PDB entry 7OC9 | X-ray diffraction, 1.50 A resolution | chain A

Chain A:
Name: Bd0675
Organism: Bdellovibrio bacteriovorus (strain ATCC 15356 / DSM 50701 / NCIB 9529 / HD100)
UniProt: Q6MQ12 (Q6MQ12_BDEBA); residues 1-134 here correspond to UniProt positions 69-202 (UniProt number = residue number + 68)
Amino-acid sequence (134 residues; row label = number of the first residue in the row):
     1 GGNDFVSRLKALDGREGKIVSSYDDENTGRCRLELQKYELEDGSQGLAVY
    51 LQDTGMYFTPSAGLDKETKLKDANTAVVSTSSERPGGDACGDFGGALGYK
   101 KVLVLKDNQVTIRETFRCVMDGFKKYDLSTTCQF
Not modelled in the structure: 1
Disulfide bonds: C31-C132, C90-C118
Small-molecule neighbours:
  - tertiary-butyl alcohol (TBU), molecule 1: G2, F5, V6, D65, T68, L70
  - tertiary-butyl alcohol (TBU), molecule 2: Y23, F58, A89, E114, L128
  - tertiary-butyl alcohol (TBU), molecule 3: Y38, A48, Y50, S61, A62, G63
  - tertiary-butyl alcohol (TBU), molecule 4: Q45, G46, L47, L64, D65
Reported in the primary citation:
  - contacts within the chain: Y57-F58
  - binding site for tertiary-butyl alcohol: F58, D65 (proposed by the authors, not directly observed)

Overview:
Bound to chain A: 4 copies of tertiary-butyl alcohol. The paper reports a binding site for tertiary-butyl
alcohol at F58 and D65; contacts within the chain involving C31, C132 and Y57 among others.
Chain A is Bd0675 (Bdellovibrio bacteriovorus (strain ATCC 15356 / DSM 50701 / NCIB 9529 / HD100)); the
structure, Structure of Bdellovibrio bacteriovorus Bd0675, was determined by X-ray diffraction together with
7M6B from the same study.
